PDB entry 1ACL | X-ray diffraction, 2.80 A resolution | chain A

# Chain A
Protein: Acetylcholinesterase
Organism: Torpedo californica
Notes: EC 3.1.1.7
UniProt: P04058 (ACES_TORCA); residues 1-535 here correspond to UniProt positions 22-556 (UniProt number = residue number + 21)
Sequence (537 residues; numbered 1 to 537; the number before each row is that of its first residue):
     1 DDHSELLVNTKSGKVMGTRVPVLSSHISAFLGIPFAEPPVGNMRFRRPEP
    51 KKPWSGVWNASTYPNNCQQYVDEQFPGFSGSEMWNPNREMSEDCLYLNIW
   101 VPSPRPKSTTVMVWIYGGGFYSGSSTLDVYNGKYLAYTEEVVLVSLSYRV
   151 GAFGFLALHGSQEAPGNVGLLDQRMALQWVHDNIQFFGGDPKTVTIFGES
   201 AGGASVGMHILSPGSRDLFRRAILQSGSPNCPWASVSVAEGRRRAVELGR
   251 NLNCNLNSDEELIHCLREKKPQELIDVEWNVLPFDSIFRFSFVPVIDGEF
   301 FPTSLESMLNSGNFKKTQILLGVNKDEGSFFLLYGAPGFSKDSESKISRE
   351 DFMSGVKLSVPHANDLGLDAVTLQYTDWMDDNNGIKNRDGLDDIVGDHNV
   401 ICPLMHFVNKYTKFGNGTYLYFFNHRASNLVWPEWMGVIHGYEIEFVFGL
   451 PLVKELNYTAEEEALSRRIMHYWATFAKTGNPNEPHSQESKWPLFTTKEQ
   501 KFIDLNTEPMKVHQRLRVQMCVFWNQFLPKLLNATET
Not modelled in the structure: 1-3, 485-489, 536-537
Cystine bridges: Cys-67/Cys-94, Cys-254/Cys-265, Cys-402/Cys-521
Small-molecule neighbours: decamethonium ion (DME): Tyr-70, Trp-84, Tyr-121, Tyr-130, Glu-199, Ser-200, Trp-279, Phe-330, Phe-331, Tyr-334, His-440, Gly-441
Swiss-Prot annotation at these positions:
  - active site: Ser-200 (Acyl-ester intermediate), Glu-327 (Charge relay system), His-440 (Charge relay system)
  - glycosylation (N-linked (GlcNAc...) asparagine): Asn-59, Asn-416, Asn-457, Asn-533

# In short
Bound to chain A: decamethonium ion. From UniProt: 3 active-site residues.
Chain A is Acetylcholinesterase (Torpedo californica); the structure, Quaternary ligand binding to aromatic
residues in the active-site gorge of acetylcholinesterase, was determined by X-ray diffraction, deposited
together with 1ACJ.
